8UKR - chains A and E of the 13 polymer chains in the assembly; structure by X-ray diffraction, 3.78 A resolution.

[Chain A]
Name: DNA-directed RNA polymerase II subunit RPB1
Source organism: Saccharomyces cerevisiae S288C
Notes: EC 2.7.7.6
UniProtKB: P04050 (RPB1_YEAST); residues 1-1733 here = UniProt positions 1-1733
Chain sequence (1733 residues; each row starts with the number of its first residue):
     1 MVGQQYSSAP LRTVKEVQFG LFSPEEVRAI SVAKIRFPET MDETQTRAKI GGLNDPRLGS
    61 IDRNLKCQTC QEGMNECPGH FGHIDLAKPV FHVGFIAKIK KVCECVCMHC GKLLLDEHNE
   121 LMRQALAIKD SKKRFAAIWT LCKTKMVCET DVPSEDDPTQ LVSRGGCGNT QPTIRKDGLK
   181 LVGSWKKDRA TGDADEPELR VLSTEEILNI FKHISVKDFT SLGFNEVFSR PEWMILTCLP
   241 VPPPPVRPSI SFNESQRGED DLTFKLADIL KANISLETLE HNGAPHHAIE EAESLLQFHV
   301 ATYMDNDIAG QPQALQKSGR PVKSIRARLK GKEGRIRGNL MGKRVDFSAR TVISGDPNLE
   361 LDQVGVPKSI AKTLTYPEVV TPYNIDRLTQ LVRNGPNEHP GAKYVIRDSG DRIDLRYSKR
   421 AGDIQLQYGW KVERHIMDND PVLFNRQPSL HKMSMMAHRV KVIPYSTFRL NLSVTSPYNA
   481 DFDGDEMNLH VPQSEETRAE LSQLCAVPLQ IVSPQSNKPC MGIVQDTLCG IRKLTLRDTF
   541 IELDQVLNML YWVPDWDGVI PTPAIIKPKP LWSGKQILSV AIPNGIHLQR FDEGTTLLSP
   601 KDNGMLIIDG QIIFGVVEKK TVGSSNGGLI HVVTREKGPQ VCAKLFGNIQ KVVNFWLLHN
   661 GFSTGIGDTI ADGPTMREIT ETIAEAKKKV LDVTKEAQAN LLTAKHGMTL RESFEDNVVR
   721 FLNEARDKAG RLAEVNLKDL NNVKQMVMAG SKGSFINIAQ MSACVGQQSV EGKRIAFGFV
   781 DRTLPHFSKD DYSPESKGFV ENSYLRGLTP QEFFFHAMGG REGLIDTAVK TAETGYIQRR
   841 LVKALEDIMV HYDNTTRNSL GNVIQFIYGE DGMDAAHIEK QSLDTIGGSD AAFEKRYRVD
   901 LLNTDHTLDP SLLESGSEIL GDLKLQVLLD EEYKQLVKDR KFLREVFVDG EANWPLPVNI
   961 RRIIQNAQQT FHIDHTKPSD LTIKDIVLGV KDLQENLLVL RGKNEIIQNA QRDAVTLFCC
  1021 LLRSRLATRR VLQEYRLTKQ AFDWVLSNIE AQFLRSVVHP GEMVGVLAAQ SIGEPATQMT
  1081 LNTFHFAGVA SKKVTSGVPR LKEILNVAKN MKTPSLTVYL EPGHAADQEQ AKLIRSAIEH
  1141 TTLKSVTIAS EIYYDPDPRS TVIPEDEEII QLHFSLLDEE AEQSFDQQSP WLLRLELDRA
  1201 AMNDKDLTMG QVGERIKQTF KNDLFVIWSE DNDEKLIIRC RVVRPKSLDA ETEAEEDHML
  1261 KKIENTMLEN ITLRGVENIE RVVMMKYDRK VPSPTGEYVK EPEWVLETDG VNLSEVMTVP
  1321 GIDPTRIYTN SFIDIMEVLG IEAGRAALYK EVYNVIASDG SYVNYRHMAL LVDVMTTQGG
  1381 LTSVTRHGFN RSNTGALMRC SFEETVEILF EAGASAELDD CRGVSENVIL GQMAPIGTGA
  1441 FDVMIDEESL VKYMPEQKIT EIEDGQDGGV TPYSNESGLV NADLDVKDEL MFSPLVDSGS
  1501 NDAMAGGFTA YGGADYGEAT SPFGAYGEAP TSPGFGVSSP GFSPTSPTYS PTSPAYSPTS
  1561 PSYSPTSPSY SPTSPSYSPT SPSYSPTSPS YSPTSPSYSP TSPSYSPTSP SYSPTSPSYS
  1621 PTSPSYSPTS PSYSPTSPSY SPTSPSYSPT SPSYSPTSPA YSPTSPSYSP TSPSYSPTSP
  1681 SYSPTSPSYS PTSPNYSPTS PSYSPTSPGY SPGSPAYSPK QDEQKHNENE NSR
Not modelled in the structure: 1-2, 154-160, 187-198, 250-256, 1082-1091, 1177-1187, 1244-1256, 1447-1733
Ion coordination: Zn2+ site 1: Cys67, Cys70, Cys77, His80; Zn2+ site 2: Cys107, Cys110, Cys148, Cys167; Mg2+: Asp481, Asp483, Asp485
Residues lining bound ligands: ATP (adenosine-5'-triphosphate): Arg446, Asn479, Asp481, Lys752
Curated features (UniProtKB/Swiss-Prot):
  - region: Pro248 to Asp260 (Lid loop), Asn306 to Lys323 (Rudder loop), Pro810 to Glu822 (Bridging helix)
  - binding site (Zn(2+)): Cys67, Cys70, Cys77, His80, Cys107, Cys110, Cys148, Cys167
  - binding site (Mg(2+)): Asp481, Asp483, Asp485
  - modified residue: Thr1471 (Phosphothreonine)
  - cross-link (Glycyl lysine isopeptide (Lys-Gly)): Lys695 (interchain with G-Cter in ubiquitin), Lys1246 (interchain with G-Cter in ubiquitin), Lys1350 (interchain with G-Cter in ubiquitin)
  - natural variant: Ser1653 to Pro1659 (deletion: In strain: A364A)
  - mutagenesis: Lys1246 (K1246R: Impairs ubiquitination during transcription stress)

[Chain E]
Name: DNA-directed RNA polymerases I, II, and III subunit RPABC1
Source organism: Saccharomyces cerevisiae S288C
UniProtKB: P20434 (RPAB1_YEAST); numbering as in UniProt (aligned over 1-215)
Chain sequence (215 residues; each row starts with the number of its first residue):
     1 MDQENERNIS RLWRAFRTVK EMVKDRGYFI TQEEVELPLE DFKAKYCDSM GRPQRKMMSF
    61 QANPTEESIS KFPDMGSLWV EFCDEPSVGV KTMKTFVIHI QEKNFQTGIF VYQNNITPSA
   121 MKLVPSIPPA TIETFNEAAL VVNITHHELV PKHIRLSSDE KRELLKRYRL KESQLPRIQR
   181 ADPVALYLGL KRGEVVKIIR KSETSGRYAS YRICM
Not modelled in the structure: 1-3

[Chain A / chain E interface]
Residue-residue contacts (82; chain A residue first):
  Thr855(A) - Tyr168(E)
  Arg857(A) - Tyr168(E)  hydrogen bond (side chain-backbone)
  Arg857(A) - Leu170(E)
  Arg857(A) - Gln174(E)  hydrogen bond
  Leu860(A) - Gln174(E)  hydrogen bond (backbone-side chain)
  Gly861(A) - Gln174(E)  hydrogen bond (backbone-side chain)
  Asn862(A) - Ser173(E)
  Asn862(A) - Gln174(E)
  Val863(A) - Leu170(E)  hydrophobic
  Val863(A) - Gln174(E)  hydrogen bond (backbone-backbone)
  Val863(A) - Pro176(E)
  Gln865(A) - Tyr208(E)
  Phe866(A) - Tyr168(E)  hydrophobic
  Phe866(A) - Tyr208(E)  hydrogen bond (backbone-side chain)
  Phe866(A) - Ala209(E)
  Phe866(A) - Ser210(E)
  Phe866(A) - Tyr211(E)
  Ile867(A) - Tyr208(E)  hydrophobic
  Gly869(A) - Thr204(E)  hydrogen bond (backbone-side chain)
  Glu870(A) - Arg200(E)  salt bridge
  Glu870(A) - Ser202(E)  hydrogen bond
  Glu870(A) - Thr204(E)  hydrogen bond (backbone-side chain)
  Glu870(A) - Ser205(E)  hydrogen bond (backbone-side chain)
  Glu870(A) - Tyr208(E)
  Asp871(A) - Thr204(E)  hydrogen bond (backbone-side chain)
  Phe942(A) - Lys201(E)
  Phe942(A) - Gly206(E)
  Phe942(A) - Arg207(E)
  Glu945(A) - Lys201(E)
  Val946(A) - Lys201(E)
  Asn1004(A) - Arg167(E)
  Ile1006(A) - Leu164(E)  hydrophobic
  Ile1006(A) - Tyr211(E)
  Ile1007(A) - Tyr168(E)
  Ala1010(A) - Tyr168(E)
  Asp1013(A) - Ser205(E)
  Asp1013(A) - Arg207(E)
  Ala1014(A) - Ser205(E)
  Thr1016(A) - Ser205(E)
  Leu1017(A) - Glu203(E)
  Leu1017(A) - Ser205(E)  hydrogen bond (backbone-backbone)
  Leu1017(A) - Gly206(E)
  Met1317(A) - Val142(E)
  Thr1318(A) - Arg11(E)  hydrogen bond
  Thr1318(A) - Ala138(E)
  Thr1318(A) - Val141(E)
  Thr1318(A) - Val142(E)
  Val1319(A) - Arg14(E)  hydrogen bond (backbone-side chain)
  Pro1324(A) - Val142(E)  hydrophobic
  Pro1324(A) - His147(E)
  Thr1325(A) - His146(E)
  Thr1325(A) - His147(E)  hydrogen bond (backbone-side chain)
  Thr1325(A) - Glu148(E)  hydrogen bond (backbone-backbone)
  Arg1326(A) - Glu148(E)
  Ile1327(A) - His147(E)  hydrogen bond (backbone-side chain)
  Ile1335(A) - Leu149(E)  hydrophobic
  Met1336(A) - Gln179(E)
  Glu1337(A) - Pro183(E)
  Val1338(A) - Ile144(E)
  Val1338(A) - Pro183(E)
  Leu1339(A) - His147(E)
  Leu1339(A) - Val150(E)
  Leu1339(A) - Val184(E)
  Gly1340(A) - Asp182(E)
  Gly1340(A) - Pro183(E)
  Ile1341(A) - Ile178(E)  hydrophobic
  Ile1341(A) - Asp182(E)  hydrogen bond (backbone-side chain)
  Ile1341(A) - Arg212(E)
  Glu1342(A) - Pro151(E)
  Glu1342(A) - His153(E)
  Glu1342(A) - Arg200(E)  salt bridge
  Glu1342(A) - Arg212(E)  salt bridge
  Ala1343(A) - Leu149(E)
  Arg1345(A) - Arg200(E)
  Tyr1349(A) - Glu203(E)
  Tyr1365(A) - Glu203(E)
  Tyr1365(A) - Thr204(E)
  Thr1376(A) - Arg212(E)  hydrogen bond (backbone-side chain)
  Thr1377(A) - Pro176(E)
  Thr1377(A) - Arg177(E)  hydrogen bond (backbone-backbone)
  Thr1377(A) - Arg212(E)  hydrogen bond (backbone-side chain)
  Gly1379(A) - Arg177(E)
Other interface residues (no listed pair), chain A (53 interface residues in all): Asp853, Ile864, Lys938, Lys1003, Pro1320, Ala1346, Ala1347, Gln1378
Other interface residues (no listed pair), chain E (41 interface residues in all): Ala139, Glu163

[In short]
53 residues of chain A face 41 of chain E across their interface; the contacts include 21 hydrogen bonds and 3
salt bridges. Among the polar pairs are Glu870(A)-Arg200(E), Glu1342(A)-Arg200(E) and Glu1342(A)-Arg212(E).
Chain A binds ATP.
Here chain A is DNA-directed RNA polymerase II subunit RPB1 and chain E is DNA-directed RNA polymerases I, II,
and III subunit RPABC1, both from Saccharomyces cerevisiae S288C. Entry 8UKR (RNA polymerase II elongation
complex with Fapy-dG lesion soaking with ATP before chemistry) was determined by X-ray diffraction (same
publication as 8UKQ, 8UKS, 8UKT and 8UKU).
